PDB entry 4ZCR | X-ray diffraction, 1.80 A resolution | chain A

[Chain A]
Name: Cholinephosphate cytidylyltransferase
From: Plasmodium falciparum
Notes: EC 2.7.7.15
UniProtKB: Q8IEE9 (Q8IEE9_PLAF7); residue numbers follow UniProt; this construct covers 581-711, 730-775
Amino-acid sequence (180 residues; row label = number of the first residue in the row; note: 18 numbers in that range are skipped by the numbering (no residue carries them; nothing is unmodelled there)):
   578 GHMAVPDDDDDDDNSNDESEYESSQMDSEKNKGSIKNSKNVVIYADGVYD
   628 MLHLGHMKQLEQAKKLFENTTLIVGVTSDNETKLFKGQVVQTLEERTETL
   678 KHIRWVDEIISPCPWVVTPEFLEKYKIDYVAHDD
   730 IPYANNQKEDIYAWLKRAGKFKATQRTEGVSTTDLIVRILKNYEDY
Disordered / not traced: 578-615, 730-738, 771-775
Differences from the reference sequence: expression tag (578-580)
Small-molecule neighbours: phosphocholine (PC): D623, G624, V625, T654, K663, P691, W692, H709, D710, Y741
From the paper describing this entry:
  - binding site for phosphocholine: V625, K663, W692, H709
  - catalytic residues: K663, T761, T762
  - conformationally variable residues: I740, Y741
  - mutagenesis - K663A: abolished catalytic activity
  - mutagenesis - K663A, T761A, T762A: decreased binding to CTP
  - mutagenesis - Y626F/Q636A: decreased catalytic activity on CTP
  - mutagenesis - T761A, T762A: abolished catalytic activity on CTP

[In short]
Bound to chain A: phosphocholine. From the paper: catalytic residues K663, T761 and T762; K663A, T761A and
T762A reduce binding to CTP.
Chain A is Cholinephosphate cytidylyltransferase (Plasmodium falciparum); the structure, Crystal structure of
the C-terminal catalytic domain of Plasmodium falciparum CTP:phosphocholine cytidylyltransferase in complex
with phosphocholine, was determined by X-ray diffraction (same publication as 4ZCP, 4ZCQ, 4ZCT and 4ZCS).
